1NK0 - chains B and A of the 3 polymer chains in the assembly; structure by X-ray diffraction, 1.70 A resolution.

Chain B:
Molecule: DNA primer strand
Sequence (11 nucleotides; row label = number of the first residue in the row):
    19 GCGATCAGCA A

Chain A:
Name: DNA polymerase I
Source organism: Geobacillus stearothermophilus
Notes: EC 2.7.7.7; fragment: bacillus fragment (analogous to the e. coli klenow fragment)
Reference sequence: P52026 (DPO1_BACST); residue numbers follow UniProt; this construct covers 304-876
Amino-acid sequence (580 residues; row label = number of the first residue in the row):
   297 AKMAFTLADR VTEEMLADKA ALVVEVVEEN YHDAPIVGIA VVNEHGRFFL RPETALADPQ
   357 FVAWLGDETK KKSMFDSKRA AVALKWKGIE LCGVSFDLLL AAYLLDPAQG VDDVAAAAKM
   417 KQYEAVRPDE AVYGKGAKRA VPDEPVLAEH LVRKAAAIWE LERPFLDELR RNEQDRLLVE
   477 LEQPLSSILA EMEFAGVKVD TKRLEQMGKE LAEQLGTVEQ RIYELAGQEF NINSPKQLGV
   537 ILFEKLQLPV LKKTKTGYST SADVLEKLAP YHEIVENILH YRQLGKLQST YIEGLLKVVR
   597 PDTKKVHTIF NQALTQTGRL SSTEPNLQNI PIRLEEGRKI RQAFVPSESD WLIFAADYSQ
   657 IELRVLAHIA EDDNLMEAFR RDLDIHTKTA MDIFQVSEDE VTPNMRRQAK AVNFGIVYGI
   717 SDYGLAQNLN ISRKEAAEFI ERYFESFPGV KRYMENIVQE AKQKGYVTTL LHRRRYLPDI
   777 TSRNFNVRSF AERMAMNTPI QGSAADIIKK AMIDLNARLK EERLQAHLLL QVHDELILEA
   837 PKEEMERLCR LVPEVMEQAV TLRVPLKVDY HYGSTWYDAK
UniProt features mapped onto this chain:
  - natural variant: Arg306 (S306R: In strain: X; this construct carries the variant), Glu309 (D309E: In strain: X; this construct carries the variant), Val320 (V320L: In strain: X), Asp329 (H329D: In strain: X; this construct carries the variant), His341 (R341H: In strain: X; this construct carries the variant), Gln356 (K356Q: In strain: X; this construct carries the variant), Val358 (L358V: In strain: X; this construct carries the variant), Ser369 (T369S: In strain: X; this construct carries the variant), Cys388 (R388C: In strain: X; this construct carries the variant), Ser391 (V391S: In strain: X; this construct carries the variant), Ala411 (A411R: In strain: X), Ala413 (V413A: In strain: X; this construct carries the variant), 33 further natural variant entries in UniProt

How chain B and chain A interact:
Contacting residue pairs (40; chain B residue first):
  DG19(B) - Ala433(A)  phosphate contact
  DC20(B) - Gly432(A)  phosphate contact
  DC20(B) - Ala433(A)  hydrogen bond to the phosphate
  DG21(B) - Lys431(A)  salt bridge to the phosphate
  DT23(B) - Lys551(A)  salt bridge to the phosphate
  DT23(B) - Thr552(A)  hydrogen bond to the phosphate
  DC24(B) - Pro531(A)  phosphate contact
  DC24(B) - Thr550(A)  hydrogen bond to the phosphate
  DC24(B) - Lys551(A)  hydrogen bond to the phosphate
  DC24(B) - Thr552(A)  hydrogen bond to the phosphate
  DA25(B) - Thr550(A)  phosphate contact
  DA25(B) - Ser555(A)  phosphate contact
  DA25(B) - Thr556(A)  hydrogen bond to the phosphate
  DA25(B) - Ser557(A)  phosphate contact
  DA25(B) - Arg578(A)  hydrogen bond to the phosphate
  DG26(B) - Ser557(A)  phosphate contact
  DG26(B) - Ala558(A)  hydrogen bond to the phosphate
  DG26(B) - Arg578(A)  salt bridge to the phosphate
  DG26(B) - Lys582(A)  hydrogen bond to the base
  DC27(B) - Lys582(A)  sugar contact
  DC27(B) - Tyr587(A)  hydrogen bond to the sugar
  DC27(B) - Asn625(A)  hydrogen bond to the base
  DC27(B) - Pro627(A)  phosphate contact
  DA28(B) - Gln624(A)  sugar contact
  DA28(B) - Asn625(A)  sugar contact
  DA28(B) - Ile626(A)  sugar contact
  DA28(B) - Pro627(A)  phosphate contact
  DA28(B) - Ile628(A)  hydrogen bond to the phosphate
  DA28(B) - Arg629(A)  salt bridge to the phosphate
  DA28(B) - Arg637(A)  phosphate contact
  DA29(B) - Arg615(A)  hydrogen bond to the base
  DA29(B) - Ile628(A)  phosphate contact
  DA29(B) - Arg629(A)  salt bridge to the phosphate
  DA29(B) - Arg637(A)  salt bridge to the phosphate
  DA29(B) - Phe710(A)  base contact
  DA29(B) - Tyr714(A)  hydrogen bond to the base
  DA29(B) - Val828(A)  sugar contact
  DA29(B) - His829(A)  sugar contact
  DA29(B) - Asp830(A)  phosphate contact
  DA29(B) - Glu831(A)  sugar contact
Interface residues without a listed pair, chain A (30 interface residues in all): Gly553, Tyr554

Summary:
The interface between chain B and chain A involves 10 residues on one side and 30 on the other, with 14
hydrogen bonds and 6 salt bridges. Among the polar pairs are DG26(B)-Lys582(A), DC27(B)-Asn625(A) and
DA29(B)-Arg615(A).
Here chain B is DNA primer strand and chain A is DNA polymerase I (Geobacillus stearothermophilus). Entry 1NK0
(Adenine-guanine mismatch at the polymerase active site) was determined by X-ray diffraction (same publication
as 1NJW, 1NJX, 1NJY, 1NJZ, 1NK4, 1NK5 and 7 further entries).
